PDB entry 2FHK | X-ray diffraction, 2.00 A resolution | chains C and D of the 4 polymer chains in the assembly

== Chain C (and D) ==
Name: Formylmethanofuran--tetrahydromethanopterin formyltransferase
Organism: Methanopyrus kandleri
Notes: EC 2.3.1.101; chain D of this document is another copy of the same molecule, construct and numbering; everything in this record applies to it too
Reference sequence: Q49610 (FTR_METKA); numbering as in UniProt (aligned over 1-296)
Sequence (296 residues; row label = number of the first residue in the row):
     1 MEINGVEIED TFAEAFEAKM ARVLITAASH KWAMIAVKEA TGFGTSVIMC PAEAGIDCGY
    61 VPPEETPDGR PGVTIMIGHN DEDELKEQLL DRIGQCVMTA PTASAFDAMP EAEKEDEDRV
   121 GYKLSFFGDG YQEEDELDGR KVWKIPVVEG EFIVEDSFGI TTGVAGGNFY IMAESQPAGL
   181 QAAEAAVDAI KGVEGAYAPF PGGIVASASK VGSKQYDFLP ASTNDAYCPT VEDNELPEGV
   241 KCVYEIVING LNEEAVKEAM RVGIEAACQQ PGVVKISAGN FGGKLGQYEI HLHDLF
Metal / ion sites: K+ site 1: E39 (shared with T41(D), G44(D), A54(D), P199(D) of chain D); K+ site 2: T41, G44, A54, P199 (shared with E39(D) of chain D); K+ site 3: D57, I190, K191, V193, A196; K+ site 4: V97, M98, A100, A103; K+ site 5: E113, T161, T162, L251
Residues lining bound ligands: coenzymes (MFN; N-[4,5,7-tricarboxyheptanoyl]-L-gamma-glutamyl-N-{2-[4-({5-[(formylamino)methyl]-3-furyl}methoxy)phenyl]ethyl}-D-glutamine): L90, G94, Q95, M98, T99, Y122, K123, L124, F126, F127
Swiss-Prot annotation at these positions:
  - mutagenesis: R261 (R261E: Weakens dimer-dimer association. Thermolabile)

== Interface between chain C and chain D ==
Contacting residue pairs - 167 pairs, chain C then chain D:
  K31(C) with E184(D), salt bridge
  W32(C) with L180(D); E184(D); I204(D), hydrophobic
  I35(C) with P201(D); G202(D)
  E39(C) with T41(D); G42(D); F43(D), hydrogen bond (backbone-backbone); G44(D), hydrogen bond (side chain-backbone); T45(D); P201(D)
  T41(C) with E39(D)
  G42(C) with E39(D); G42(D); F43(D)
  F43(C) with E39(D), hydrogen bond (backbone-backbone); G42(D); F43(D), hydrophobic; P51(D), hydrophobic; Q88(D); D91(D); R92(D); C96(D), hydrophobic
  G44(C) with E39(D), hydrogen bond (backbone-side chain)
  T45(C) with E39(D); Q95(D), hydrogen bond (side chain-backbone)
  S46(C) with Q95(D)
  I48(C) with Q95(D)
  M49(C) with L90(D); D91(D); Q95(D)
  C50(C) with Q95(D)
  P51(C) with F43(D), hydrophobic
  Q88(C) with F43(D)
  L90(C) with M49(D)
  D91(C) with F43(D); M49(D)
  R92(C) with F43(D)
  Q95(C) with T45(D), hydrogen bond (backbone-side chain); S46(D); I48(D); M49(D); C50(D)
  C96(C) with F43(D), hydrophobic; P201(D)
  M98(C) with S207(D)
  T99(C) with F200(D); P201(D); I204(D); V205(D); A206(D), hydrogen bond (backbone-backbone); S207(D)
  A100(C) with P201(D), hydrophobic; A206(D)
  P101(C) with L180(D), hydrophobic; P201(D); I204(D), hydrophobic; A206(D), hydrophobic
  T102(C) with Q176(D); L180(D)
  F126(C) with Y216(D); F218(D), hydrophobic; L219(D)
  F127(C) with S207(D); S209(D); S222(D); T223(D), hydrogen bond (backbone-backbone)
  G128(C) with T223(D)
  D129(C) with K210(D), salt bridge; S213(D), hydrogen bond; K214(D), hydrogen bond (side chain-backbone); Q215(D), hydrogen bond (side chain-backbone); Y216(D); S222(D), hydrogen bond
  G130(C) with Q215(D); Y216(D)
  Y131(C) with K214(D), hydrogen bond; D225(D); V231(D), hydrophobic; D233(D), hydrogen bond
  Q132(C) with Y216(D), hydrogen bond
  P146(C) with T223(D), hydrogen bond (backbone-side chain); C228(D); T230(D); V231(D), hydrophobic
  V147(C) with A206(D); S207(D); T223(D); C228(D); P229(D)
  V148(C) with A206(D); A208(D); N224(D); Y227(D); C228(D); P229(D); C242(D); V243(D), hydrogen bond (backbone-backbone)
  E149(C) with Q176(D); A206(D), hydrogen bond (backbone-backbone); C242(D); V243(D), hydrogen bond (backbone-backbone); Y244(D), hydrogen bond
  G150(C) with P229(D); T230(D)
  Q176(C) with T102(D)
  L180(C) with W32(D); P101(D), hydrophobic; T102(D)
  E184(C) with K31(D), salt bridge; W32(D)
  F200(C) with T99(D)
  P201(C) with I35(D); C96(D); T99(D); A100(D), hydrophobic; P101(D)
  G202(C) with I35(D)
  I204(C) with W32(D), hydrophobic; T99(D); P101(D), hydrophobic
  V205(C) with T99(D)
  A206(C) with T99(D), hydrogen bond (backbone-backbone); A100(D); P101(D), hydrophobic; V147(D); V148(D); E149(D), hydrogen bond (backbone-backbone)
  S207(C) with M98(D), hydrogen bond (side chain-backbone); T99(D); F127(D); V147(D)
  A208(C) with V148(D)
  K210(C) with D129(D), salt bridge
  S213(C) with D129(D), hydrogen bond
  K214(C) with D129(D), salt bridge
  Q215(C) with D129(D), hydrogen bond (backbone-side chain)
  Y216(C) with F126(D); D129(D); G130(D); Q132(D), hydrogen bond
  L219(C) with F126(D)
  S222(C) with F127(D); D129(D)
  T223(C) with F127(D), hydrogen bond (backbone-backbone); G128(D); P146(D), hydrogen bond (side chain-backbone); V147(D)
  N224(C) with V148(D)
  Y227(C) with V148(D)
  C228(C) with P146(D); V147(D); V148(D)
  P229(C) with V147(D); V148(D); G150(D)
  T230(C) with P146(D); G150(D)
  V231(C) with Y131(D), hydrophobic; P146(D), hydrophobic
  D233(C) with Y131(D), hydrogen bond
  C242(C) with V148(D); E149(D), hydrogen bond (side chain-backbone)
  V243(C) with V148(D), hydrogen bond (backbone-backbone); E149(D), hydrogen bond (backbone-backbone)
  Y244(C) with E149(D), hydrogen bond
Also at the interface, not in a pair above, chain C (75 interface residues in all): K38, G94, E151, P199, S209, F218, A221, D225, K241
Also at the interface, not in a pair above, chain D (75 interface residues in all): K38, E151, P199, G212, A221, K241

== Overview ==
Chain C and chain D each contribute 75 residues to their interface, with 33 hydrogen bonds and 5 salt bridges.
Among the polar pairs are K31(C)-E184(D), D129(C)-K210(D) and K214(C)-D129(D). Bound to chain C: coenzymes.
From UniProt: one mutagenesis site on chain C.
Both chains are Formylmethanofuran--tetrahydromethanopterin formyltransferase (Methanopyrus kandleri). Entry
2FHK (Crystal structure of formylmethanofuran: tetrahydromethanopterin formyltransferase in complex with its
coenzymes) was determined by X-ray diffraction together with 2FHJ from the same study.
